3VYG - chains B and L of the 12 polymer chains in the assembly; structure by X-ray diffraction, 1.72 A resolution.

Chain B:
Molecule: Thiocyanate hydrolase subunit beta
Source organism: Thiobacillus thioparus
Notes: EC 3.5.5.8
Reference sequence: O66186 (SCNB_THITI); residues 1-157 here = UniProt positions 1-157
Chain sequence (157 residues; row label = number of the first residue in the row):
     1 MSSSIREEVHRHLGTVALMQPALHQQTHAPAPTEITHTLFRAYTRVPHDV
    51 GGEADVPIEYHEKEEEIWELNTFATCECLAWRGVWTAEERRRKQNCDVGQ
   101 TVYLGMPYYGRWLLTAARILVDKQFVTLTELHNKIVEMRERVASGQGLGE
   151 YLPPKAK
Not modelled in the structure: 1-2, 155-157

Chain L:
Molecule: Thiocyanate hydrolase subunit gamma
Source organism: Thiobacillus thioparus
Notes: EC 3.5.5.8
Reference sequence: O66188 (SCNC_THITI); residue numbers follow UniProt; this construct covers 1-243
Chain sequence (243 residues; each row starts with the number of its first residue):
     1 MSADHDHDHDHDHDHKPAPMVEEVSDFEILEMAVRELAIEKGLFSAEDHR
    51 VWKDYVHTLGPLPAARLVAKAWLDPEYKKLCIEDGVEASKAVGVNWVTSP
   101 PTQFGTPSDYCNLRVLADSPTLKHVVVCTLCSCYPWPILGQSPEWYRSPN
   151 YRRRLVRWPRQVLAEFGLQLPSEVQIRVADSNQKTRYIVMPVRPEGTDGW
   201 TEDQLAEIVTRDCLIGVAVPKPGITVNAKRPVLKANRPVHHDH
Not modelled in the structure: 1-22, 240-243
Sequence notes: engineered mutation W136 (Arg in O66188)
Modified positions: C131 (3-sulfinoalanine; CSD); C133 (s-hydroxycysteine; CSO)
Swiss-Prot annotation at these positions:
  - binding site (Co(3+)): C128, C131, S132, C133
  - modified residue: C131 (Cysteine sulfinic acid (-SO2H)), C133 (Cysteine sulfenic acid (-SOH))
Ion coordination: Co3+: C128, C131, S132, C133

Chain B / chain L interface:
Residue-residue contacts (7):
  H28(B) with R153(L), hydrogen bond
  A29(B) with P149(L), hydrophobic
  A31(B) with L233(L), hydrophobic
  T33(B) with N236(L)
  H37(B) with D26(L), salt bridge
  F40(B) with D26(L); F27(L), hydrophobic
Also at the interface, not in a pair above, chain B (8 interface residues in all): P32, I35
Also at the interface, not in a pair above, chain L (7 interface residues in all): K234

Overview:
Chain B and chain L form an interface of 8 and 7 residues respectively; the contacts include 1 hydrogen bond
and 1 salt bridge. Among the polar pairs are H37(B)-D26(L) and H28(B)-R153(L). UniProt lists 4 Co3+-binding
residues on chain L.
Chain B is Thiocyanate hydrolase subunit beta and chain L is Thiocyanate hydrolase subunit gamma, both from
Thiobacillus thioparus; the structure, Crystal structure of Thiocyanate hydrolase mutant R136W, was determined
by X-ray diffraction.
